PDB entry 3IPA | X-ray diffraction, 1.55 A resolution | chain A

Chain A:
Name: ABC transporter, substrate binding protein (Amino acid)
From: Agrobacterium tumefaciens
UniProt: Q7CX36 (Q7CX36_AGRT5); residues 2-350 here correspond to UniProt positions 24-372 (UniProt number = residue number + 22)
Chain sequence (356 residues; row label = number of the first residue in the row):
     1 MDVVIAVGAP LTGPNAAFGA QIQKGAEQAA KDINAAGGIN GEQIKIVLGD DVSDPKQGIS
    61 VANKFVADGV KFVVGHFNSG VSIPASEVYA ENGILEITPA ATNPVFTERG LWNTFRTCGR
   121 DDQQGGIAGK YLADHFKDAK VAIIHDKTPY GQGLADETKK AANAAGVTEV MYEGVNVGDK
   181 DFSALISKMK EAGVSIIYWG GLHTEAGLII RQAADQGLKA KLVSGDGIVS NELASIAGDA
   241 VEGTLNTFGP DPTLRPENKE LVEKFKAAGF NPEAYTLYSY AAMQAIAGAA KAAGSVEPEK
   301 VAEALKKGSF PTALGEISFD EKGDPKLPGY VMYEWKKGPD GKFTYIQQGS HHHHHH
Unresolved in the structure: 349-356
Construct notes: expression tag (1, 351-356)
Ligand contacts: alanine (ALA): Phe77, Asn78, Ser79, Ala100, Ala101, Thr102, Asn103, Tyr150, Leu202, Asp226, Tyr275

In short:
Chain A binds alanine.
Chain A is ABC transporter, substrate binding protein (Amino acid) (Agrobacterium tumefaciens); the structure,
Structure of ATU2422-GABA receptor in complex with alanine, was determined by X-ray diffraction, deposited
together with 3IP5, 3IP6, 3IP7, 3IP9 and 3IPC.
